Entry 2HTM (X-ray diffraction, 2.30 A resolution); this record covers chains A and B of the 4 polymer chains in the assembly.

Chain A (and B):
Name: Thiazole biosynthesis protein thiG
Source organism: Thermus thermophilus
Notes: chain B of this document is another copy of the same molecule, construct and numbering; everything in this record applies to it too
Reference sequence: Q5SKG7 (THIG_THET8); numbering as in UniProt (aligned over 1-268)
Amino-acid sequence (268 residues; each row starts with the number of its first residue):
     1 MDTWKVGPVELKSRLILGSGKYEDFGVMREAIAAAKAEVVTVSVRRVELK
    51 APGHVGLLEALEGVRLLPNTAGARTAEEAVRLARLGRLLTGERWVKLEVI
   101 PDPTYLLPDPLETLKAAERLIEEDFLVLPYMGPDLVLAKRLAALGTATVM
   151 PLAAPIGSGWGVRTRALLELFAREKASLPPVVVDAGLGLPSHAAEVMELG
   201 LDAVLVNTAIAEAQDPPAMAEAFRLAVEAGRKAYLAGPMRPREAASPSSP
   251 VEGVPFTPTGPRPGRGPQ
Disordered / not traced: 49-55, 242-268 (chain B: 48-55, 242-268)
UniProt features mapped onto this chain:
  - active site: K96 (Schiff-base intermediate with DXP)
  - binding site (1-deoxy-D-xylulose 5-phosphate): G157, A185, G186, N207, T208

Interface between chain A and chain B:
Contacting residue pairs (60; chain A residue first):
  G157(A) - M239(B)
  S158(A) - M239(B)
  S158(A) - P241(B)
  G159(A) - M239(B)
  G159(A) - P241(B)
  L189(A) - E198(B)
  L189(A) - P238(B)  hydrophobic
  P190(A) - E198(B)
  P190(A) - A233(B)
  S191(A) - S191(B)
  S191(A) - A194(B)
  S191(A) - E195(B)
  S191(A) - E198(B)  hydrogen bond
  A194(A) - S191(B)
  E195(A) - S191(B)
  E198(A) - L189(B)
  E198(A) - P190(B)
  E198(A) - S191(B)  hydrogen bond
  T208(A) - M239(B)
  A209(A) - M239(B)  hydrophobic
  E212(A) - M239(B)
  A213(A) - G237(B)
  Q214(A) - A236(B)  hydrogen bond (backbone-backbone)
  Q214(A) - G237(B)  hydrogen bond (backbone-backbone)
  D215(A) - A236(B)  hydrogen bond (backbone-backbone)
  A218(A) - A236(B)  hydrophobic
  M219(A) - A233(B)
  M219(A) - A236(B)
  M219(A) - P238(B)  hydrophobic
  E221(A) - K232(B)  salt bridge
  A222(A) - A229(B)
  A222(A) - A233(B)
  L225(A) - L225(B)
  L225(A) - A229(B)  hydrophobic
  L225(A) - K232(B)
  A226(A) - A229(B)
  E228(A) - L225(B)
  A229(A) - A222(B)
  A229(A) - L225(B)  hydrophobic
  A229(A) - A226(B)
  K232(A) - E221(B)
  A233(A) - P190(B)  hydrophobic
  A233(A) - M219(B)
  A233(A) - A222(B)
  A236(A) - A213(B)
  A236(A) - Q214(B)  hydrogen bond (backbone-backbone)
  A236(A) - D215(B)  hydrogen bond (backbone-backbone)
  A236(A) - A218(B)  hydrophobic
  A236(A) - M219(B)  hydrophobic
  G237(A) - A213(B)
  G237(A) - Q214(B)  hydrogen bond (backbone-backbone)
  P238(A) - L189(B)  hydrophobic
  P238(A) - M219(B)  hydrophobic
  M239(A) - S158(B)
  M239(A) - G159(B)
  M239(A) - T208(B)
  M239(A) - A209(B)  hydrophobic
  M239(A) - E212(B)
  P241(A) - S158(B)
  P241(A) - G159(B)
Also at the interface, not in a pair above, chain A (32 interface residues in all): W160, G188
Also at the interface, not in a pair above, chain B (32 interface residues in all): G157, W160, G188, E228

In short:
The chain A/chain B interface involves 32 residues from each chain, with 8 hydrogen bonds and 1 salt bridge.
Polar contacts include E221(A)-K232(B), S191(A)-E198(B) and Q214(A)-A236(B). From UniProt: active-site residue
K96(A) and 5 residues binding 1-deoxy-D-xylulose 5-phosphate on chain A.
Both chains are Thiazole biosynthesis protein thiG (Thermus thermophilus). Entry 2HTM (Crystal structure of
TTHA0676 from Thermus thermophilus HB8) was determined by X-ray diffraction.
